Entry 9ICC (X-ray diffraction, 3.10 A resolution); this record covers chains P and A of the 3 polymer chains in the assembly.

Chain P:
Molecule: 7-nt DNA strand
Sequence (7 nucleotides; row label = number of the first residue in the row):
     1 TCTAATG
Ion coordination: Na+: DT6 (shared with Thr101(A), Val103(A), Ile106(A) of chain A)

Chain A:
Name: Protein (DNA polymerase beta (e.c.2.7.7.7))
Organism: Homo sapiens
UniProtKB: P06746 (DPOB_HUMAN); residues 2-335 here correspond to UniProt positions 1-334 (UniProt number = residue number - 1)
Chain sequence (335 residues; row label = number of the first residue in the row):
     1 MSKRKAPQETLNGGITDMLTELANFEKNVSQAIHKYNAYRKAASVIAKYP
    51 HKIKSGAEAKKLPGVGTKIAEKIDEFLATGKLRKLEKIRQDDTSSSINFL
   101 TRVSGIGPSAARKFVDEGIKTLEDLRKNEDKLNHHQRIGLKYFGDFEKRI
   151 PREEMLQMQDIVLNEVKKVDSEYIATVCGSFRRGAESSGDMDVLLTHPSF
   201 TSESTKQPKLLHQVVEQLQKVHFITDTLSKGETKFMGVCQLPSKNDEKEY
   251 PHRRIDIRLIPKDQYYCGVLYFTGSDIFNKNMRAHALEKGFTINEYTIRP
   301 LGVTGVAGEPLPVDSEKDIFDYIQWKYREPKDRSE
Unresolved in the structure: 1-8
Ion coordination: Na+ site 1: Lys60, Leu62; Na+ site 2: Thr101, Val103, Ile106 (shared with DT6(P) of chain P); chromium ion: Asp190, Asp192 (together with 2'-deoxyadenosine 5'-triphosphate)
Residues lining bound ligands: 2'-deoxyadenosine 5'-triphosphate (DTP): Arg149, Gly179, Ser180, Ser188, Gly189, Asp190, Asp192, Tyr271, Phe272, Thr273, Gly274, Asp276, Asn279

How chain P and chain A interact:
Residue-residue contacts (18; chain P residue first):
  DA4(P) - Ser109(A)  phosphate contact
  DA5(P) - Gly105(A)  sugar contact
  DA5(P) - Ile106(A)  phosphate contact
  DA5(P) - Gly107(A)  hydrogen bond to the phosphate
  DA5(P) - Pro108(A)  phosphate contact
  DA5(P) - Ser109(A)  hydrogen bond to the phosphate
  DA5(P) - Ala110(A)  hydrogen bond to the phosphate
  DT6(P) - Val103(A)  phosphate contact
  DT6(P) - Ser104(A)  phosphate contact
  DT6(P) - Gly105(A)  hydrogen bond to the phosphate
  DT6(P) - Ile106(A)  hydrogen bond to the phosphate
  DT6(P) - Lys234(A)  base contact
  DG7(P) - Ser104(A)  phosphate contact
  DG7(P) - Asp192(A)  phosphate contact
  DG7(P) - Lys234(A)  sugar contact
  DG7(P) - Arg254(A)  salt bridge to the phosphate
  DG7(P) - Asp256(A)  phosphate contact
  DG7(P) - Arg258(A)  hydrogen bond to the phosphate
Other interface residues (no listed pair), chain A (17 interface residues in all): Ala111, His135, Asp190, Met236

Overview:
Chain P and chain A form an interface of 4 and 17 residues respectively, with 6 hydrogen bonds and 1 salt
bridge. Among the polar pairs are DA5(P)-Gly107(A), DA5(P)-Ser109(A) and DA5(P)-Ala110(A). Bound to chain A:
2'-deoxyadenosine 5'-triphosphate.
Chain P is a 7-nt DNA strand and chain A is Protein (DNA polymerase beta (e.c.2.7.7.7)) (Homo sapiens); the
structure, DNA polymerase beta (e.c.2.7.7.7)/DNA complex + 2'-deoxyadenosine-5'-triphosphate, soaked in the
presence of datp and CRCL3, was determined by X-ray diffraction, deposited together with 1ZQA, 1ZQB, 1ZQC,
1ZQD, 1ZQE, 1ZQG and 28 further entries.
